PDB entry 8DJT | X-ray diffraction, 1.16 A resolution | chain A

Chain A:
Molecule: L-ascorbate peroxidase
Source organism: Sorghum bicolor
Notes: EC 1.11.1.11
UniProtKB: C5WNL8 (C5WNL8_SORBI); numbering as in UniProt (aligned over 1-250)
Chain sequence (250 residues; row label = number of the first residue in the row):
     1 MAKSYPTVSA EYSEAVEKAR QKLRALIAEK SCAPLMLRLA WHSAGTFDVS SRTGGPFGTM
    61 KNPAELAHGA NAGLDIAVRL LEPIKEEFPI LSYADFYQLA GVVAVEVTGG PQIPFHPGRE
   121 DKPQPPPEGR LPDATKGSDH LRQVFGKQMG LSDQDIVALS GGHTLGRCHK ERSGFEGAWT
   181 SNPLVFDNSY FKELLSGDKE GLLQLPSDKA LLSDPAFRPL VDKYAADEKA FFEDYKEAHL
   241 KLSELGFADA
Metal / ion sites: heme Fe near His163 (its only coordinating residue here); Na+: Thr164, Thr180, Asn182, Val185
Small-molecule neighbours:
  - ascorbic acid (ASC), molecule 1: Lys30, Ser31, Cys32, Pro34, Leu35, His169, Arg172
  - ascorbic acid (ASC), molecule 2: Trp41, His42, Ala70, Leu131, Pro132, Asp133, Ala134, Ser173
  - ascorbic acid (ASC), molecule 3: Thr135, Lys136, Gly137, Pro206, Lys209, Ala210, Ser213
  - heme (HEM): Pro34, Leu35, Leu37, Arg38, Trp41, Pro132, Asp133, Ala134, Leu141, Phe145, Leu159, Ser160, Gly162, His163, Leu165, Gly166, Arg167, Cys168, His169, Arg172, Ser173, Phe175, Trp179, Leu205, Ser207, Tyr235
From the paper describing this entry:
  - binding site for ascorbic acid: His42, Asp75, Arg79, Pro132, Thr135, Ser213
  - mutagenesis - R38L, W41F, H42A, R172A: decreased catalytic activity on ascorbate
  - mutagenesis - R172A: decreased catalytic activity on p-coumarate
  - mutagenesis - W41F, H42A: decreased catalytic activity on polymerization
  - catalytic residues: Arg38, Trp41, His42

Summary:
Ligands of chain A: heme and 3 copies of ascorbic acid. The Na+ site is built by Thr164, Thr180, Asn182 and
Val185. From the paper: catalytic residues Arg38, Trp41 and His42; R38L, W41F and H42A, among others, reduce
catalytic activity on ascorbate.
Chain A is L-ascorbate peroxidase (Sorghum bicolor); the structure, Cytosolic ascorbate peroxidase from
Sorghum bicolor - four ascorbates complex, was determined by X-ray diffraction together with 8DJR, 8DJS, 8DJU,
8DJW and 8DJX from the same study.
